PDB entry 5N99 | X-ray diffraction, 1.50 A resolution | chains A and C of the 8 polymer chains in the assembly

== Chain A ==
Name: Streptavidin
Source organism: Streptomyces avidinii
Reference sequence: P22629 (SAV_STRAV); residues -23 to 159 here correspond to UniProt positions 1-183 (UniProt number = residue number + 24)
Amino-acid sequence (183 residues; each row starts with the number of its first residue; numbers below 1 keep their minus sign (Met-23 is residue -23)):
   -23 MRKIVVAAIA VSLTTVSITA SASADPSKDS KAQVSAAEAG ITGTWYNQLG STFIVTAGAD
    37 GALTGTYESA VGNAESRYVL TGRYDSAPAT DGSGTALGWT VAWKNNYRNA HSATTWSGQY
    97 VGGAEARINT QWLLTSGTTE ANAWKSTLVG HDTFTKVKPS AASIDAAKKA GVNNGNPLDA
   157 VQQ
Not modelled in the structure: -23 to 14, 137-159
Curated features (UniProtKB/Swiss-Prot):
  - motif: Arg59 to Asp61 (Cell attachment site)
  - binding site (biotin): Tyr43, Tyr54, Trp92, Trp108, Trp120

== Chain C ==
Name: Asn-gln-dpr-trp-gln
Amino-acid sequence (5 residues; numbered 1 to 5; the number before each row is that of its first residue):
     1 NQPWQ
Modified / non-standard residues: Pro3 (D-proline; DPR)

== Chain A / chain C interface ==
Residue-residue contacts (22):
  Leu25(A) with Gln2(C)
  Ser27(A) with Asn1(C), hydrogen bond (side chain-backbone)
  Tyr43(A) with Asn1(C), hydrogen bond (side chain-backbone)
  Ser45(A) with Asn1(C); Pro3(C), hydrogen bond (side chain-backbone); Gln5(C), hydrogen bond (side chain-backbone)
  Ala46(A) with Pro3(C)
  Tyr54(A) with Trp4(C)
  Trp79(A) with Asn1(C); Trp4(C); Gln5(C)
  Arg84(A) with Trp4(C)
  Asn85(A) with Trp4(C)
  Ala86(A) with Trp4(C); Gln5(C)
  Ser88(A) with Gln5(C), hydrogen bond
  Thr90(A) with Asn1(C), hydrogen bond
  Trp92(A) with Asn1(C)
  Trp108(A) with Asn1(C)
  Leu110(A) with Asn1(C); Gln5(C)
  Ser112(A) with Gln5(C)
Interface features reported in the paper:
  - pairs named by the authors: Ser27(A)-Asn1(C) (hydrogen bond), Tyr43(A)-Asn1(C), Ser88(A)-Gln5(C) (hydrogen bond), Thr90(A)-Asn1(C) (hydrogen bond)

== Summary ==
16 residues of chain A and 5 residues of chain C are in contact; the contacts include 6 hydrogen bonds. Polar
pairs include Ser27(A)-Asn1(C), Tyr43(A)-Asn1(C) and Ser45(A)-Pro3(C). The paper describes hydrogen bonds
between Ser27(A) and Asn1(C), Ser88(A) and Gln5(C) and Thr90(A) and Asn1(C); a contact between Tyr43(A) and
Asn1(C).
Here chain A is Streptavidin (Streptomyces avidinii) and chain C is Asn-gln-dpr-trp-gln. Entry 5N99 (CRYSTAL
STRUCTURE OF STREPTAVIDIN with cyclic peptide NQpWQ) was determined by X-ray diffraction (same publication as
5N7X, 5N89, 5N8B and 5N8E).
